Entry 7K73 (X-ray diffraction, 1.80 A resolution); this record covers chains C and G of the 4 polymer chains in the assembly.

[Chain C (and G)]
Protein: Enoyl-[acyl-carrier-protein] reductase [NADH]
Organism: Mycolicibacterium fortuitum
Notes: EC 1.3.1.9; chain G of this document is another copy of the same molecule, construct and numbering; everything in this record applies to it too
UniProt: A0A0N9XSE6 (A0A0N9XSE6_MYCFO); residues 1-269 here = UniProt positions 1-269
Chain sequence (277 residues; row label = number of the first residue in the row; numbers below 1 keep their minus sign (Met-7 is residue -7)):
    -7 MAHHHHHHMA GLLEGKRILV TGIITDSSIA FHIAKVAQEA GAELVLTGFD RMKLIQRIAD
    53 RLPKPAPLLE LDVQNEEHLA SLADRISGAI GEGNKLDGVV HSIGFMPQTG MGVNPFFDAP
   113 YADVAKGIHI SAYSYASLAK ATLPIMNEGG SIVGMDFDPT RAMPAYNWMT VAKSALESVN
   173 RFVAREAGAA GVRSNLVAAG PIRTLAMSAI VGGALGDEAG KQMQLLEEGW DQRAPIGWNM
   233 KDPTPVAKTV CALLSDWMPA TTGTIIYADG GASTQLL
Unresolved in the structure: -7 to 1 (chain G: -7 to 1, 207-209)
Differences from the reference sequence: initiating methionine (-7); expression tag (-6 to 0)
Ligand contacts: NAD (nicotinamide-adenine-dinucleotide): Gly14, Ile15, Ile16, Ser20, Ile21, Ala22, Phe41, Leu63, Asp64, Val65, Gln66, Ser94, Ile95, Gly96, Phe97, Ile122, Met147, Asp148, Phe149, Lys165, Ala191, Gly192, Pro193, Ile194, Thr196, Leu197, Ala198, Met199

[Interface between chain C and chain G]
Residue-residue contacts (25):
  Thr152(C) with Arg153(G)
  Arg153(C) with Arg153(G); Ser265(G), hydrogen bond (side chain-backbone); Thr266(G); Gln267(G); Leu268(G)
  Ala154(C) with Thr266(G), hydrogen bond (backbone-backbone); Gln267(G); Leu268(G), hydrogen bond (backbone-backbone)
  Met155(C) with Leu268(G)
  Pro156(C) with Leu268(G); Leu269(G)
  Arg225(C) with Arg225(G); Leu268(G)
  Ser265(C) with Arg153(G), hydrogen bond (backbone-side chain)
  Thr266(C) with Arg153(G); Ala154(G), hydrogen bond (backbone-backbone)
  Gln267(C) with Arg153(G); Ala154(G)
  Leu268(C) with Arg153(G); Ala154(G), hydrogen bond (backbone-backbone); Met155(G); Pro156(G); Arg225(G)
  Leu269(C) with Pro156(G)
Other interface residues (no listed pair), chain G (11 interface residues in all): Thr152

[In short]
Chain C and chain G each contribute 11 residues to their interface; the contacts include 6 hydrogen bonds.
Polar pairs include Arg153(C)-Ser265(G), Ala154(C)-Thr266(G) and Ala154(C)-Leu268(G). Chain C binds NAD.
Chain C and chain G are both Enoyl-[acyl-carrier-protein] reductase [NADH] (Mycolicibacterium fortuitum); the
structure, Structure of Enoyl-[acyl-carrier-protein] reductase [NADH] from Mycobacterium fortuitum bound to
NAD, was determined by X-ray diffraction (same publication as 7U0O).
